PDB entry 1NNE | X-ray diffraction, 3.11 A resolution | chains D and B of the 4 polymer chains in the assembly

== Chain D ==
Molecule: 22-nt DNA strand
Sequence (22 nucleotides; numbered 1951 to 1972; the number before each row is that of its first residue):
  1951 GGACGAGCCGCCGCTAGCGTCG

== Chain B ==
Protein: DNA Mismatch Repair protein MutS
Source organism: Thermus aquaticus
UniProt: Q56215 (MUTS_THEAQ); residues 1001-1765 here correspond to UniProt positions 1-765 (UniProt number = residue number - 1000)
Amino-acid sequence (765 residues; each row starts with the number of its first residue):
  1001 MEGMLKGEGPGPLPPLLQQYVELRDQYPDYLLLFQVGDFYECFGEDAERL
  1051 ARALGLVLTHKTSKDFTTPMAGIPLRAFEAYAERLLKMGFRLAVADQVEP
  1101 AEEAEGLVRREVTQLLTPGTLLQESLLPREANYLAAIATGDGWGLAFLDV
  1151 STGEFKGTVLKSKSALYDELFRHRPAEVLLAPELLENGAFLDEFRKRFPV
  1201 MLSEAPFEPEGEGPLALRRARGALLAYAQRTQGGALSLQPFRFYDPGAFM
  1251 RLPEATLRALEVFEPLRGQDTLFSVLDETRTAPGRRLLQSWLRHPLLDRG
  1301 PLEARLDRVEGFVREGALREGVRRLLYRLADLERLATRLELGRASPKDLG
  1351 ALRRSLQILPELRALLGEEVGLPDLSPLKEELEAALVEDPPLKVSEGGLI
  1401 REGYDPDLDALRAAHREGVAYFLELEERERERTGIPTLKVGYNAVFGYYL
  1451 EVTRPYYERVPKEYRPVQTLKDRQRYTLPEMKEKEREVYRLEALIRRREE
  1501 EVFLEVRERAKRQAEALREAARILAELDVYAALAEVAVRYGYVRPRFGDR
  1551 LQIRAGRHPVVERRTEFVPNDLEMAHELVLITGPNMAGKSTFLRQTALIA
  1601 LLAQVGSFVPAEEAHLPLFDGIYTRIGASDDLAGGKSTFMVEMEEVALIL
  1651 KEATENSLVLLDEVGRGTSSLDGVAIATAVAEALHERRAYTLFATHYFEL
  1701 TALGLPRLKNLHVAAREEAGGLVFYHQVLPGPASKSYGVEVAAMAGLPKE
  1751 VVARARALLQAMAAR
Disordered / not traced: 1101-1106
Small-molecule neighbours: ADP / beryllium trifluoride: Val1561, Arg1564, Glu1566, Phe1567, Val1568, Asn1570, Pro1584, Asn1585, Met1586, Ala1587, Gly1588, Lys1589, Ser1590, Thr1591, Asp1662, Glu1663, His1726
UniProt features mapped onto this chain:
  - binding site (ATP): Gly1583 to Ser1590

== Interface between chain D and chain B ==
Contacting residue pairs - 20 pairs, chain D then chain B:
  DA1953(D) with Lys1064(B), phosphate contact
  DC1954(D) with Pro1015(B), phosphate contact; Ser1063(B), phosphate contact; Lys1064(B), hydrogen bond to the phosphate
  DG1955(D) with Pro1014(B), phosphate contact; Pro1015(B), phosphate contact; Leu1016(B), hydrogen bond to the phosphate; Lys1061(B), sugar contact
  DA1956(D) with Leu1107(B), phosphate contact; Val1108(B), phosphate contact; Arg1110(B), salt bridge to the phosphate
  DC1958(D) with Asn1443(B), hydrogen bond to the phosphate; Ala1444(B), phosphate contact
  DC1959(D) with Asn1443(B), hydrogen bond to the phosphate; Leu1470(B), phosphate contact; Arg1475(B), salt bridge to the phosphate
  DG1960(D) with Leu1470(B), phosphate contact; Lys1471(B), hydrogen bond to the phosphate; Arg1473(B), salt bridge to the phosphate
  DC1961(D) with Lys1471(B), salt bridge to the phosphate
Interface residues without a listed pair, chain B (18 interface residues in all): Asp1065, Gln1097, Val1445

== Summary ==
Chain D and chain B form an interface of 8 and 18 residues respectively; the contacts include 5 hydrogen bonds
and 4 salt bridges. Polar contacts include DC1954(D)-Lys1064(B), DG1955(D)-Leu1016(B) and
DC1958(D)-Asn1443(B). Bound to chain B: ADP / beryllium trifluoride.
Here chain D is a 22-nt DNA strand and chain B is DNA Mismatch Repair protein MutS (Thermus aquaticus). Entry
1NNE (Crystal Structure of the MutS-ADPBeF3-DNA complex) was determined by X-ray diffraction.
